PDB entry 3QGT | X-ray diffraction, 2.30 A resolution | chains A and B

[Chain A (and B)]
Molecule: Bifunctional dihydrofolate reductase-thymidylate synthase
From: Plasmodium falciparum
Notes: EC 1.5.1.3, 2.1.1.45; chain B of this document is another copy of the same molecule, construct and numbering; everything in this record applies to it too
UniProt: A7UD81 (A7UD81_PLAFA); numbering as in UniProt (aligned over 1-608)
Amino-acid sequence (608 residues; each row starts with the number of its first residue):
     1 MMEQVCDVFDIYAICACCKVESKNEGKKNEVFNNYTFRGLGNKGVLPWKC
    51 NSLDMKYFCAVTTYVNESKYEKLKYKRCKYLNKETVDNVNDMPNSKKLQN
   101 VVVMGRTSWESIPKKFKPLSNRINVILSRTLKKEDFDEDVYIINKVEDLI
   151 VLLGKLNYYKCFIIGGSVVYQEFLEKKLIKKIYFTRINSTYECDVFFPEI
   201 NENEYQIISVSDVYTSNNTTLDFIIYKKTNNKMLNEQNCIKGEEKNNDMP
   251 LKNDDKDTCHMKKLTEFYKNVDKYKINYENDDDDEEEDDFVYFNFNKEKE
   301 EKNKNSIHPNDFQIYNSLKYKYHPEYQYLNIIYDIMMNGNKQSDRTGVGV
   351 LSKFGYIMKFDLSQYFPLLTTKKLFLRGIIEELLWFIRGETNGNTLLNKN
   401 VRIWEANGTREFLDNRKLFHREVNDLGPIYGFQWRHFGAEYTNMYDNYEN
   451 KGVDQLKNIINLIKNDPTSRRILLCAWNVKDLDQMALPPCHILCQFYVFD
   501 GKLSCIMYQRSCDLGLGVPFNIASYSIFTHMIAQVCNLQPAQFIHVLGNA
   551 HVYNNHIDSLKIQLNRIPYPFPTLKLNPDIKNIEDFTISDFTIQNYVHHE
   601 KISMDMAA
Disordered / not traced: 86-95, 232-282 (chain B: 82-96, 232-282)
Ligand contacts:
  - pyrimethamine (CP6; 5-(4-chloro-phenyl)-6-ethyl-pyrimidine-2,4-diamine): I14, C15, A16, L46, D54, M55, F58, S108, S111, I112, I164, Y170, T185
  - NADPH (NDP; NADPH dihydro-nicotinamide-adenine-dinucleotide phosphate): C15, A16, L40, G41, N42, G44, V45, L46, W48, G105, R106, T107, S108, S111, L127, S128, R129, T130, L131, N144, K145, V146, I164, G165, G166, S167, V168, V169, Y170, E172, V195
  - 2'-deoxyuridine 5'-monophosphate (UMP): C490, H491, Q509, R510, S511, C512, D513, G517, V518, N521, H551, Y553

[Interface between chain A and chain B]
Pairs across the interface - 161 pairs, chain A then chain B:
  Y12(A) with E285(B)
  L53(A) with F295(B); N296(B)
  K56(A) with F295(B); N296(B), hydrogen bond
  Y57(A) with Y292(B); F293(B); F295(B), hydrophobic
  A60(A) with F295(B), hydrophobic
  V61(A) with Y292(B), hydrophobic
  Y64(A) with D288(B); V291(B), hydrophobic
  K69(A) with E287(B), salt bridge; D288(B), salt bridge
  Y159(A) with D288(B), hydrogen bond
  K160(A) with D288(B), salt bridge; Y292(B), hydrogen bond
  F162(A) with Y292(B)
  K180(A) with E285(B), salt bridge
  K181(A) with E285(B), hydrogen bond (side chain-backbone); E286(B), salt bridge; D289(B), salt bridge
  Y183(A) with D289(B), hydrogen bond; Y292(B)
  I208(A) with E286(B)
  S209(A) with F293(B)
  V210(A) with F293(B)
  S211(A) with F293(B)
  Y214(A) with F295(B)
  F223(A) with F293(B); F295(B), hydrophobic
  I225(A) with D289(B); F293(B), hydrophobic
  K227(A) with E286(B), salt bridge
  D284(A) with K69(B), hydrogen bond (backbone-side chain)
  E285(A) with Y12(B); K69(B), salt bridge; Y159(B); K160(B); K181(B)
  E286(A) with Y320(B), hydrogen bond (backbone-side chain)
  E287(A) with Y320(B)
  D288(A) with Y64(B); K69(B), salt bridge; Y159(B), hydrogen bond; K160(B), salt bridge
  D289(A) with K181(B), salt bridge; Y183(B), hydrogen bond; I225(B)
  F290(A) with Y320(B); Y322(B)
  V291(A) with Y64(B), hydrophobic
  Y292(A) with V61(B), hydrophobic; Y64(B), hydrophobic; K160(B); Y183(B), hydrophobic
  F293(A) with S209(B); S211(B); F223(B); I225(B), hydrophobic; Y320(B), hydrophobic; Y322(B), hydrophobic
  F295(A) with L53(B); K56(B); Y57(B), hydrophobic; F223(B), hydrophobic
  N296(A) with L53(B); K56(B), hydrogen bond
  Y320(A) with E286(B), hydrogen bond (side chain-backbone); F290(B)
  Y322(A) with F290(B); F293(B), hydrophobic
  N340(A) with Y497(B), hydrogen bond; F499(B)
  K341(A) with F499(B)
  Q342(A) with Y497(B); V498(B), hydrogen bond (side chain-backbone); F499(B)
  D344(A) with T468(B), hydrogen bond (backbone-side chain); R470(B), salt bridge
  S352(A) with Y497(B), hydrogen bond
  F354(A) with K359(B), hydrogen bond (backbone-side chain); Q495(B); F496(B); Y497(B), hydrophobic; S504(B); I506(B), hydrophobic; I544(B)
  G355(A) with K359(B), hydrogen bond (backbone-side chain); I506(B)
  I357(A) with I357(B), hydrophobic
  K359(A) with F354(B), hydrogen bond (side chain-backbone); G355(B), hydrogen bond (side chain-backbone)
  R416(A) with R471(B)
  F437(A) with N478(B); V479(B), hydrophobic; K480(B)
  G438(A) with K480(B), hydrogen bond (backbone-side chain)
  V453(A) with V479(B), hydrophobic
  Q455(A) with V479(B)
  N465(A) with R345(B), hydrogen bond (backbone-side chain)
  D466(A) with R345(B), salt bridge
  T468(A) with Q342(B)
  R470(A) with D344(B), salt bridge; R510(B), hydrogen bond (backbone-side chain); S511(B), hydrogen bond; N549(B); H551(B); Y553(B), hydrogen bond
  R471(A) with R416(B); P488(B); R510(B)
  L473(A) with W477(B), hydrophobic; I492(B), hydrophobic; R510(B)
  C475(A) with W477(B); V479(B), hydrophobic
  W477(A) with L473(B), hydrophobic; C475(B)
  N478(A) with F437(B)
  V479(A) with F437(B); V453(B), hydrophobic; Q455(B)
  K480(A) with F437(B); G438(B)
  P488(A) with R471(B)
  I492(A) with L473(B), hydrophobic; L493(B), hydrophobic
  L493(A) with I492(B), hydrophobic
  Q495(A) with F354(B); Y508(B), hydrogen bond; R510(B), hydrogen bond (side chain-backbone)
  F496(A) with F354(B)
  Y497(A) with N340(B), hydrogen bond; Q342(B); S352(B), hydrogen bond; F354(B), hydrophobic; N549(B)
  V498(A) with Q342(B), hydrogen bond (backbone-side chain)
  F499(A) with K302(B); N340(B); K341(B); Q342(B)
  I506(A) with F354(B), hydrophobic; G355(B); Y508(B); G548(B)
  Y508(A) with Q495(B), hydrogen bond; I506(B)
  R510(A) with R470(B), hydrogen bond (side chain-backbone); R471(B); L473(B); Q495(B), hydrogen bond (backbone-side chain)
  S511(A) with R470(B), hydrogen bond
  I544(A) with F354(B)
  G548(A) with Q495(B); I506(B)
  N549(A) with R470(B); Y497(B)
  H551(A) with R470(B), hydrogen bond
  Y553(A) with R470(B)
Other interface residues (no listed pair), chain A (88 interface residues in all): D10, K302, K319, S343, K353, Y356, S504, C505, V546, L547
Other interface residues (no listed pair), chain B (86 interface residues in all): A60, K72, F162, I208, V210, Y214, K227, D284, K319, S343, K353, Y356, C505, V546, L547

[Summary]
Chain A and chain B form an interface of 88 and 86 residues respectively; the contacts include 34 hydrogen
bonds and 14 salt bridges. Among the polar pairs are K69(A)-E287(B), K69(A)-D288(B) and K160(A)-D288(B). Chain
A binds pyrimethamine, NADPH and 2'-deoxyuridine 5'-monophosphate.
Both chains are Bifunctional dihydrofolate reductase-thymidylate synthase (Plasmodium falciparum). Entry 3QGT
(Crystal structure of Wild-type PfDHFR-TS COMPLEXED WITH NADPH, dUMP AND PYRIMETHAMINE) was determined by
X-ray diffraction together with 3QFX, 3QG2 and 3RG9 from the same study.
